PDB entry 6DXS | X-ray diffraction, 1.65 A resolution | chains A and D

[Chain A (and D)]
Name: 4-oxalomesaconate hydratase
Organism: Sphingobium sp. SYK-6
Notes: EC 4.2.1.83; chain D of this document is another copy of the same molecule, construct and numbering; everything in this record applies to it too
UniProt: G2IQQ5 (G2IQQ5_9SPHN); numbering as in UniProt (aligned over 2-341)
Amino-acid sequence (342 residues; each row starts with the number of its first residue):
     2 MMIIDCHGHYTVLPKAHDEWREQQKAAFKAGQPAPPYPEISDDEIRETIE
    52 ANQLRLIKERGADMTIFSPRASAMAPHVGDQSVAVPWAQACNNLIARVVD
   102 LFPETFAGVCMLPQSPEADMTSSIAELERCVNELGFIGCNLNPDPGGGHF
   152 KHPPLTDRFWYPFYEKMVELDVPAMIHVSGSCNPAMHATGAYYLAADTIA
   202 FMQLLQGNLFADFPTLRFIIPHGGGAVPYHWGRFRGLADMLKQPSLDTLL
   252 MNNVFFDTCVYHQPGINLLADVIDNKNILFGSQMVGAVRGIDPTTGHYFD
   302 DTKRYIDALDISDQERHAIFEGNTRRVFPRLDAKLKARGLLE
Sequence notes: engineered mutation Gln284 (Glu in G2IQQ5); expression tag (342-343)
Bound ions: Zn2+: His8, His10, His178 (together with (2Z)-4-oxobut-2-ene-1,2,4-tricarboxylic acid)
Residues lining bound ligands: (2Z)-4-oxobut-2-ene-1,2,4-tricarboxylic acid (HJ7): His8, His10, Thr12, Arg71, Ala72, Ser73, His178, Thr190, Tyr194, His223, Gln284, Gly287, Ala288, Arg290
Curated features (UniProtKB/Swiss-Prot):
  - binding site (Zn(2+)): His8, His10, His178
  - binding site (substrate): Arg71 to Ser73, Tyr194, His223, Arg290
  - mutagenesis: Thr190 (T190A: 2.4-fold reduction in catalytic rate), Tyr194 (Y194F: 7.8-fold reduction in catalytic rate), His223 (H223N: 91-fold reduction in catalytic rate. 30-fold decrease in affinity for the substrate KCH)

[Interface between chain A and chain D]
Contacting residue pairs (104; chain A residue first):
  His150(A) with His150(D), hydrogen bond (side chain-backbone); Lys152(D); Asn184(D)
  Phe151(A) with Asn184(D), hydrogen bond (backbone-side chain); Ala186(D); Met187(D), hydrophobic
  Lys152(A) with His150(D)
  His153(A) with Ala186(D)
  Asn184(A) with His150(D); Phe151(D), hydrogen bond (side chain-backbone)
  Ala186(A) with His153(D); Pro155(D); Ile200(D); Gln204(D), hydrogen bond (backbone-side chain)
  Met187(A) with Phe151(D), hydrophobic; Ile200(D), hydrophobic
  His188(A) with Met203(D); Gln207(D)
  Thr190(A) with Arg234(D), hydrogen bond (backbone-side chain); Leu238(D)
  Gly191(A) with Thr199(D); Phe235(D)
  Ala192(A) with Ile200(D), hydrophobic
  Tyr194(A) with Arg234(D)
  Leu195(A) with His231(D); Phe235(D), hydrophobic
  Ala196(A) with Ala196(D), hydrophobic
  Ile200(A) with Ala186(D); Met187(D), hydrophobic; Ala192(D), hydrophobic
  Met203(A) with His188(D)
  Gln204(A) with Ala186(D), hydrogen bond (side chain-backbone)
  Gln207(A) with His188(D), hydrogen bond
  His223(A) with His231(D), hydrogen bond (backbone-side chain); Arg234(D)
  Gly224(A) with Tyr230(D), hydrogen bond (backbone-side chain)
  Gly226(A) with Tyr230(D); His231(D), hydrogen bond (backbone-side chain)
  Ala227(A) with Ala227(D), hydrophobic
  Pro229(A) with Tyr230(D); His263(D)
  Tyr230(A) with Gly224(D), hydrogen bond (side chain-backbone); Gly226(D); Pro229(D); Tyr230(D), hydrophobic; Val261(D); His263(D), hydrogen bond (backbone-side chain); Gly266(D); Leu269(D), hydrophobic
  His231(A) with Leu195(D); His223(D), hydrogen bond (side chain-backbone); Gly226(D), hydrogen bond (side chain-backbone); Cys260(D)
  Trp232(A) with His263(D)
  Gly233(A) with Tyr262(D); His263(D), hydrogen bond (backbone-side chain); Phe300(D)
  Arg234(A) with Thr190(D), hydrogen bond (side chain-backbone); His223(D); Tyr262(D); Ala288(D); Val289(D)
  Phe235(A) with Gly191(D)
  Arg236(A) with Asp293(D), salt bridge; Thr295(D), hydrogen bond; Phe300(D)
  Gly237(A) with Val289(D); Phe300(D)
  Leu238(A) with Thr190(D); Gly191(D); Ala288(D); Val289(D), hydrophobic
  Met241(A) with Ala288(D); Val289(D), hydrophobic; Arg290(D), hydrogen bond (side chain-backbone)
  Val261(A) with Tyr230(D)
  Tyr262(A) with Gly233(D); Arg234(D)
  His263(A) with Pro229(D); Tyr230(D), hydrogen bond (side chain-backbone); Trp232(D), hydrogen bond (side chain-backbone); Gly233(D), hydrogen bond (side chain-backbone)
  Pro265(A) with Leu269(D); Asp272(D); Val273(D), hydrophobic
  Gly266(A) with Tyr230(D); Leu269(D)
  Leu269(A) with Pro265(D); Leu269(D), hydrophobic
  Leu270(A) with Tyr230(D)
  Asp272(A) with Pro265(D)
  Val273(A) with Pro265(D), hydrophobic
  Ala288(A) with Arg234(D); Leu238(D); Met241(D)
  Val289(A) with Arg234(D); Gly237(D); Leu238(D), hydrophobic
  Arg290(A) with Met241(D)
  Asp293(A) with Arg236(D), salt bridge
  Thr295(A) with Arg236(D)
  Phe300(A) with Gly233(D); Arg236(D); Gly237(D)
Also at the interface, not in a pair above, chain A (55 interface residues in all): Pro185, Thr199, Asp240, Leu242, Cys260, Gly287, Pro294
Also at the interface, not in a pair above, chain D (56 interface residues in all): Gly149, Pro154, Tyr194, Leu270, Gly287, Ile292, Pro294

[Summary]
55 residues of chain A face 56 of chain D across their interface; the contacts include 21 hydrogen bonds and 2
salt bridges. Polar pairs include Arg236(A)-Asp293(D), His150(A)-His150(D) and Phe151(A)-Asn184(D). Ligands of
chain A: (2Z)-4-oxobut-2-ene-1,2,4-tricarboxylic acid.
Both chains are 4-oxalomesaconate hydratase (Sphingobium sp. SYK-6). Entry 6DXS (Crystal structure of the LigJ
hydratase E284Q mutant substrate complex with (3Z)-2-keto-4-carboxy-3-hexenedioate) was determined by X-ray
diffraction (same publication as 6DXQ).
